PDB entry 9FT0 | X-ray diffraction, 2.75 A resolution | chains H and Z of the 28 polymer chains in the assembly

Chain H:
Molecule: Proteasome subunit beta type-2
Source organism: Saccharomyces cerevisiae
Notes: EC 3.4.25.1
UniProtKB: P25043 (PSB2_YEAST); residues 2-232 here correspond to UniProt positions 31-261 (UniProt number = residue number + 29)
Sequence (231 residues; numbered 2 to 232; the number before each row is that of its first residue):
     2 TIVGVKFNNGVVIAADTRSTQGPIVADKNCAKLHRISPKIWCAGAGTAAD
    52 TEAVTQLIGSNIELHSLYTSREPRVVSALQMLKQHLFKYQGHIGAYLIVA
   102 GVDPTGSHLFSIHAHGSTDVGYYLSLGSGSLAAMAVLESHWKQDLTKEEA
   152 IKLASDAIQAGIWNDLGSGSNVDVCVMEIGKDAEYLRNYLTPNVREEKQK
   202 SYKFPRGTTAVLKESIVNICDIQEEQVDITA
Unresolved in the structure: 223-232
Covalently attached groups: epoxyketone inhibitor 42 (A1IFL) linked to Thr2
Ligand contacts: epoxyketone inhibitor 42 (A1IFL; (2S)-N-[(2S)-1-[[(1S)-2-cyclohexyl-1-[(2R,3S,6R,7S)-3-methanoyl-2,6-dimethyl-6,7-bis(oxidanyl)-1,4-oxazepan-7-yl]ethyl]amino]-3-(4-methoxyphenyl)-1-oxidanylidene-propan-2-yl]-2-(2-morpholin-4-ylethanoylamino)-4-oxidanyl-butanamide): Ile3, Asp17, Arg19, Ser20, Thr21, Gln22, Ala27, Cys31, Lys33, Gly45, Ala46, Gly47, Thr48, Ala49, Thr52, Leu127, Gly128, Ser129, Gly130, Asp166, Gly168, Ser169

Chain Z:
Molecule: Proteasome subunit beta type-6
Source organism: Saccharomyces cerevisiae
UniProtKB: P23724 (PSB6_YEAST); residues 1-222 here correspond to UniProt positions 20-241 (UniProt number = residue number + 19)
Sequence (222 residues; each row starts with the number of its first residue):
     1 QFNPYGDNGGTILGIAGEDFAVLAGDTRNITDYSINSRYEPKVFDCGDNI
    51 VMSANGFAADGDALVKRFKNSVKWYHFDHNDKKLSINSAARNIQHLLYGK
   101 RFFPYYVHTIIAGLDEDGKGAVYSFDPVGSYEREQCRAGGAAASLIMPFL
   151 DNQVNFKNQYEPGTNGKVKKPLKYLSVEEVIKLVRDSFTSATERHIQVGD
   201 GLEILIVTKDGVRKEFYELKRD
Metal / ion sites: Mg2+ near Asp222 (its only coordinating residue here)
Ligand contacts: epoxyketone inhibitor 42 (A1IFL; (2S)-N-[(2S)-1-[[(1S)-2-cyclohexyl-1-[(2R,3S,6R,7S)-3-methanoyl-2,6-dimethyl-6,7-bis(oxidanyl)-1,4-oxazepan-7-yl]ethyl]amino]-3-(4-methoxyphenyl)-1-oxidanylidene-propan-2-yl]-2-(2-morpholin-4-ylethanoylamino)-4-oxidanyl-butanamide): Asp126, Pro127, Val128

Interface between chain H and chain Z:
Residue-residue contacts (61):
  Arg19(H) - Ile196(Z)
  Arg19(H) - Asp222(Z)  salt bridge
  Pro24(H) - Arg194(Z)
  Pro24(H) - His195(Z)
  Pro24(H) - Ile196(Z)  hydrogen bond (backbone-backbone)
  Ile25(H) - Leu145(Z)  hydrophobic
  Ile25(H) - Arg194(Z)
  Ile25(H) - His195(Z)
  Val26(H) - Glu193(Z)
  Val26(H) - Arg194(Z)  hydrogen bond (backbone-side chain)
  Val26(H) - Ile196(Z)  hydrophobic
  Ala27(H) - Arg194(Z)  hydrogen bond (backbone-side chain)
  Lys29(H) - Glu193(Z)  salt bridge
  Lys29(H) - Arg194(Z)
  Ile163(H) - Asp222(Z)
  Trp164(H) - Ile35(Z)
  Trp164(H) - Arg38(Z)  hydrogen bond (backbone-side chain)
  Trp164(H) - Arg221(Z)
  Trp164(H) - Asp222(Z)
  Asn165(H) - Tyr33(Z)
  Asn165(H) - Arg38(Z)
  Asp166(H) - Tyr33(Z)
  Asp166(H) - Asp222(Z)
  Leu167(H) - Arg28(Z)
  Leu167(H) - Ile30(Z)  hydrophobic
  Leu167(H) - Asp32(Z)
  Leu167(H) - Tyr33(Z)  hydrogen bond (backbone-backbone)
  Leu167(H) - Ile35(Z)  hydrophobic
  Leu167(H) - Ile196(Z)
  Gly168(H) - Tyr33(Z)
  Ser169(H) - Asp222(Z)
  Gly170(H) - Asp222(Z)
  Ser171(H) - Asp222(Z)  hydrogen bond (backbone-side chain)
  Asn194(H) - Lys220(Z)  hydrogen bond (backbone-side chain)
  Asn194(H) - Asp222(Z)
  Arg196(H) - Thr189(Z)  hydrogen bond
  Arg196(H) - Ser190(Z)  hydrogen bond
  Arg196(H) - Glu193(Z)
  Glu197(H) - Arg185(Z)  salt bridge
  Glu197(H) - Thr189(Z)
  Glu197(H) - Glu218(Z)
  Lys199(H) - Asp186(Z)
  Gln200(H) - Lys182(Z)
  Gln200(H) - Arg185(Z)  hydrogen bond
  Gln200(H) - Asp186(Z)  hydrogen bond (backbone-side chain)
  Lys201(H) - Glu179(Z)
  Lys201(H) - Asp186(Z)  hydrogen bond (backbone-side chain)
  Tyr203(H) - Phe149(Z)
  Tyr203(H) - Gln153(Z)
  Tyr203(H) - Leu183(Z)
  Tyr203(H) - Asp186(Z)  hydrogen bond
  Phe205(H) - Asn152(Z)
  Phe205(H) - Gln153(Z)
  Phe205(H) - Gln159(Z)
  Arg207(H) - Pro162(Z)
  Gly208(H) - Pro162(Z)
  Thr209(H) - Asn158(Z)
  Thr209(H) - Gln159(Z)
  Thr209(H) - Tyr160(Z)  hydrogen bond (backbone-backbone)
  Ala211(H) - Tyr160(Z)  hydrophobic
  Ala211(H) - Gly166(Z)
Other interface residues (no listed pair), chain H (32 interface residues in all): Thr21, Gly23, Asp28, Pro206, Val212
Other interface residues (no listed pair), chain Z (34 interface residues in all): Ser34, Glu161, Gly163, Asn165

Summary:
32 residues of chain H and 34 residues of chain Z are in contact, with 14 hydrogen bonds and 3 salt bridges.
Among the polar pairs are Arg19(H)-Asp222(Z), Lys29(H)-Glu193(Z) and Glu197(H)-Arg185(Z). Bound to chain Z:
epoxyketone inhibitor 42. Covalently linked epoxyketone inhibitor 42: at Thr2(H).
Chain H is Proteasome subunit beta type-2 and chain Z is Proteasome subunit beta type-6, both from
Saccharomyces cerevisiae; the structure, Yeast 20S proteasome in complex with epoxyketone inhibitor 16, was
determined by X-ray diffraction (same publication as 9FRW, 9FSU, 9FST, 9FSV and 9FT1).
